Entry 5EY6 (X-ray diffraction, 1.90 A resolution); this record covers chains A and B.

== Chain A (and B) ==
Name: Phi class glutathione transferase GSTF2
Organism: Populus trichocarpa
Notes: EC 2.5.1.18; chain B of this document is another copy of the same molecule, construct and numbering; everything in this record applies to it too
UniProt: B9GQ64 (B9GQ64_POPTR); residue numbers follow UniProt; this construct covers 2-218
Amino-acid sequence (217 residues; numbered 2 to 218; the number before each row is that of its first residue):
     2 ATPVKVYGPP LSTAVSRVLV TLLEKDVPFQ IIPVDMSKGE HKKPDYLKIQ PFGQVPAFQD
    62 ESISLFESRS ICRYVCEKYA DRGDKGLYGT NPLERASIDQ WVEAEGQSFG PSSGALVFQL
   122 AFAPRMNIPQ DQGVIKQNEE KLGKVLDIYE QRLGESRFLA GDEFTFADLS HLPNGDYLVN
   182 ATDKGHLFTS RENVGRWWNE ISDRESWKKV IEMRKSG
Not modelled in the structure: 2-3 (chain B: fully traced)

== Interface between chain A and chain B ==
Pairs across the interface (51):
  P52(A) - I149(B)
  F53(A) - A105(B)  hydrophobic
  F53(A) - I149(B)  hydrophobic
  I64(A) - L94(B)
  I64(A) - S98(B)
  L66(A) - A97(B)
  L66(A) - Q101(B)
  F67(A) - Q101(B)  hydrogen bond (backbone-side chain)
  F67(A) - W102(B)
  E68(A) - Q101(B)
  E68(A) - E104(B)
  E68(A) - A105(B)
  R70(A) - E104(B)  salt bridge
  R70(A) - Q108(B)
  S71(A) - D100(B)  hydrogen bond
  S71(A) - Q101(B)  hydrogen bond (side chain-backbone)
  S71(A) - E104(B)
  R74(A) - R74(B)
  R74(A) - D100(B)  salt bridge
  R74(A) - E104(B)  salt bridge
  Y75(A) - L94(B)
  Y75(A) - A97(B)  hydrophobic
  E78(A) - P93(B)
  E78(A) - R96(B)  salt bridge
  P93(A) - E78(B)
  L94(A) - I64(B)
  L94(A) - Y75(B)  hydrophobic
  R96(A) - E78(B)  salt bridge
  A97(A) - L66(B)
  A97(A) - Y75(B)  hydrophobic
  S98(A) - I64(B)
  D100(A) - S71(B)
  D100(A) - R74(B)  salt bridge
  Q101(A) - S65(B)
  Q101(A) - L66(B)
  Q101(A) - F67(B)  hydrogen bond (side chain-backbone)
  Q101(A) - E68(B)
  Q101(A) - S71(B)
  W102(A) - P52(B)  hydrophobic
  W102(A) - F67(B)  hydrophobic
  E104(A) - E68(B)
  E104(A) - R70(B)
  E104(A) - S71(B)
  E104(A) - R74(B)  salt bridge
  A105(A) - F67(B)  hydrophobic
  A105(A) - E68(B)
  G107(A) - Q108(B)
  Q108(A) - E68(B)
  Q108(A) - R70(B)
  Q108(A) - G107(B)
  I149(A) - P52(B)
Interface residues without a listed pair, chain A (29 interface residues in all): S63, S65, S109, V146, Y150
Interface residues without a listed pair, chain B (27 interface residues in all): F53, S63, Y150

== In short ==
29 residues of chain A face 27 of chain B across their interface; the contacts include 4 hydrogen bonds and 7
salt bridges. Polar pairs include R70(A)-E104(B), R74(A)-D100(B) and R74(A)-E104(B).
Both chains are Phi class glutathione transferase GSTF2 (Populus trichocarpa). Entry 5EY6 (Crystal structure
of glutathione transferase F2 from populus trichocarpa) was determined by X-ray diffraction, deposited
together with 5F05, 5F06 and 5F07.
